Entry 5UCU (X-ray diffraction, 1.80 A resolution); this record covers chains A and B.

[Chain A]
Protein: Hemoglobin subunit alpha
Organism: Homo sapiens
UniProt: P69905 (HBA_HUMAN); residues 1-141 here correspond to UniProt positions 2-142 (UniProt number = residue number + 1)
Amino-acid sequence (141 residues; each row starts with the number of its first residue):
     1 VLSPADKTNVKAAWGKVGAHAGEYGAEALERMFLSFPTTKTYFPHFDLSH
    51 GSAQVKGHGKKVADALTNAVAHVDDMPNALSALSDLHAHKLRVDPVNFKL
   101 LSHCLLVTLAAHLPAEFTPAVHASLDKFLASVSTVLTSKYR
Not modelled in the structure: 141
Small-molecule neighbours:
  - hydrosulfuric acid (H2S), molecule 1: Leu29, Phe43, His58, Val62
  - hydrosulfuric acid (H2S), molecule 2: Phe43, Pro44, Phe46, Leu48
  - heme (HEM): Met32, Thr39, Tyr42, Phe43, His45, Phe46, His58, Lys61, Val62, Ala65, Leu66, Leu83, Leu86, His87, Leu91, Val93, Asn97, Phe98, Leu101, Leu105, Val132, Leu136
UniProt features mapped onto this chain:
  - binding site (O2): His58
  - binding site (heme b): His87
  - site: Thr8, Asn9 (Microbial infection: Cleavage), Lys11 (Not glycated), Ala13, Trp14 (Microbial infection: Cleavage), Tyr24, Gly25 (Microbial infection: Cleavage), Leu29, Glu30 (Microbial infection: Cleavage), His45, Phe46 (Microbial infection: Cleavage), Asp47, Leu48 (Microbial infection: Cleavage), Ser52, Ala53 (Microbial infection: Cleavage), Val55, Lys56 (Microbial infection: Cleavage), Lys56 (Not glycated), Gly59, Lys60 (Microbial infection: Cleavage), Lys60 (Not glycated), Lys90 (Not glycated), Leu91, Arg92 (Microbial infection: Cleavage), Lys99 (Not glycated), Leu106, Val107 (Microbial infection: Cleavage), Thr108, Leu109 (Microbial infection: Cleavage), Val121, His122 (Microbial infection: Cleavage), Ser133, Thr134 (Microbial infection: Cleavage)
  - modified residue: Ser3 (Phosphoserine), Lys7 (N6-succinyllysine), Thr8 (Phosphothreonine), Lys11 (N6-succinyllysine), Lys16 (N6-acetyllysine), Tyr24 (Phosphotyrosine), Ser35 (Phosphoserine), Lys40 (N6-succinyllysine), Ser49 (Phosphoserine), Ser102 (Phosphoserine), Thr108 (Phosphothreonine), Ser124 (Phosphoserine), Ser131 (Phosphoserine), Thr134 (Phosphothreonine), Thr137 (Phosphothreonine), Ser138 (Phosphoserine)
  - glycosylation (N-linked (Glc) (glycation) lysine): Lys7, Lys16, Lys40, Lys61
From the paper describing this entry:
  - heme coordination: His87
  - binding site for hydrosulfuric acid: Leu29, Phe43, Pro44, Phe46, His58, Val62

[Chain B]
Protein: Hemoglobin subunit beta
Organism: Homo sapiens
UniProt: P68871 (HBB_HUMAN); residues 1-146 here correspond to UniProt positions 2-147 (UniProt number = residue number + 1)
Amino-acid sequence (146 residues; numbered 1 to 146; the number before each row is that of its first residue):
     1 VHLTPEEKSAVTALWGKVNVDEVGGEALGRLLVVYPWTQRFFESFGDLST
    51 PDAVMGNPKVKAHGKKVLGAFSDGLAHLDNLKGTFATLSELHCDKLHVDP
   101 ENFRLLGNVLVCVLAHHFGKEFTPPVQAAYQKVVAGVANALAHKYH
Metal / ion sites: heme Fe: His92 (together with hydrosulfuric acid)
Small-molecule neighbours:
  - hydrosulfuric acid (H2S): Phe42, His63, Val67, His92
  - heme (HEM): Leu31, Thr38, Phe41, Phe42, His63, Lys66, Val67, Ala70, Phe71, Phe85, Leu88, Leu91, His92, Leu96, Val98, Asn102, Phe103, Leu106, Val137, Leu141
UniProt features mapped onto this chain:
  - binding site ((2R)-2,3-bisphosphoglycerate): Val1, His2, Lys82, His143
  - binding site (heme b): His63, His92
  - site: Glu7, Lys8 (Microbial infection: Cleavage), Gly25, Glu26 (Microbial infection: Cleavage), Gly29, Arg30 (Microbial infection: Cleavage), Tyr35, Pro36 (Microbial infection: Cleavage), Trp37, Thr38 (Microbial infection: Cleavage), Phe45, Gly46 (Microbial infection: Cleavage), Asp52, Ala53 (Microbial infection: Cleavage), Gly56, Asn57 (Microbial infection: Cleavage), Lys59 (Not glycated), Phe71, Ser72 (Microbial infection: Cleavage), Gly74, Leu75 (Microbial infection: Cleavage), Lys82 (Not glycated), Thr84, Phe85 (Microbial infection: Cleavage), His92, Cys93 (Microbial infection: Cleavage), Lys95 (Not glycated), Arg104, Leu105 (Microbial infection: Cleavage), Leu110, Val111 (Microbial infection: Cleavage), Gly119, Lys120 (Microbial infection: Cleavage), Phe122, Thr123 (Microbial infection: Cleavage), Ala128, Ala129 (Microbial infection: Cleavage) and 2 more in UniProt
  - modified residue: Val1 (N-acetylvaline), Ser9 (Phosphoserine), Thr12 (Phosphothreonine), Ser44 (Phosphoserine), Thr50 (Phosphothreonine), Lys59 (N6-acetyllysine), Lys82 (N6-acetyllysine), Thr87 (Phosphothreonine), Cys93 (S-nitrosocysteine), Lys144 (N6-acetyllysine)
  - glycosylation: Val1 (N-linked (Glc) (glycation) valine), Lys8 (N-linked (Glc) (glycation) lysine), Lys17 (N-linked (Glc) (glycation) lysine), Lys66 (N-linked (Glc) (glycation) lysine), Lys120 (N-linked (Glc) (glycation) lysine), Lys144 (N-linked (Glc) (glycation) lysine)
From the paper describing this entry:
  - heme coordination: His92
  - binding site for hydrosulfuric acid: His63

[Interface between chain A and chain B]
Pairs across the interface (38):
  Glu30(A) with Pro124(B)
  Arg31(A) with Phe122(B), hydrogen bond (side chain-backbone); Thr123(B); Pro124(B); Gln127(B), hydrogen bond
  Leu34(A) with Pro124(B), hydrophobic; Pro125(B); Ala128(B)
  Ser35(A) with Gln127(B); Ala128(B); Gln131(B)
  Phe36(A) with Gln131(B)
  His103(A) with Asn108(B); Val111(B); Gln127(B); Gln131(B), hydrogen bond
  Cys104(A) with Gln127(B)
  Val107(A) with Val111(B), hydrophobic; Ala115(B); Gln127(B)
  Ala110(A) with Cys112(B); Ala115(B); His116(B)
  Ala111(A) with Ala115(B); Gly119(B); Lys120(B)
  Pro114(A) with His116(B), hydrogen bond (backbone-side chain)
  Phe117(A) with Arg30(B), hydrogen bond (backbone-side chain); His116(B)
  Thr118(A) with Arg30(B), hydrogen bond (backbone-side chain)
  Pro119(A) with Arg30(B); Val33(B); Met55(B), hydrophobic
  His122(A) with Arg30(B), hydrogen bond; Val34(B)
  Ala123(A) with Val34(B), hydrophobic
  Asp126(A) with Val34(B); Tyr35(B)
Other interface residues (no listed pair), chain A (21 interface residues in all): Lys99, Leu106, Ala120, Lys127
Other interface residues (no listed pair), chain B (22 interface residues in all): Glu26, Pro51, Arg104

[Overview]
21 residues of chain A face 22 of chain B across their interface, with 7 hydrogen bonds. Polar pairs include
Arg31(A)-Phe122(B), Arg31(A)-Gln127(B) and His103(A)-Gln131(B). Chain A binds heme and hydrosulfuric acid.
From the paper: a binding site for hydrosulfuric acid at Leu29(A), Phe43(A) and His63(B) among others; heme
coordination by His87(A) and His92(B).
Here chain A is Hemoglobin subunit alpha and chain B is Hemoglobin subunit beta, both from Homo sapiens. Entry
5UCU (Structural and mechanistic insights into hemoglobin-catalyzed hydrogen sulfide oxidation and the fate of
polysulfide products) was determined by X-ray diffraction.
